8XU0 - chains A and B; structure by X-ray diffraction, 2.29 A resolution.

[Chain A]
Molecule: MarR
From: Clostridioides difficile
Sequence (161 residues; row label = number of the first residue in the row; numbers below 1 keep their minus sign (Met-19 is residue -19)):
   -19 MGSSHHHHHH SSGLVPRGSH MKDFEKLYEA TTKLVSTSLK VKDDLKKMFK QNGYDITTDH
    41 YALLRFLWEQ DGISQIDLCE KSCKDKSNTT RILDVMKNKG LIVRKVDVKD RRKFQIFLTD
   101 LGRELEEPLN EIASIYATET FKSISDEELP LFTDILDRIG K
Disordered / not traced: -19 to -5, 141
Residues lining bound ligands:
  - 2-hydroxybenzoic acid (SAL), molecule 1: Tyr8, Thr11, Thr12, Val15
  - 2-hydroxybenzoic acid (SAL), molecule 2: Leu25, Met28, Thr38, Tyr41, Ala113, Ala117

[Chain B]
Molecule: MarR
From: Clostridioides difficile
Sequence (144 residues; each row starts with the number of its first residue; numbers below 1 keep their minus sign (Gly-2 is residue -2)):
    -2 GSHMKDFEKL YEATTKLVST SLKVKDDLKK MFKQNGYDIT TDHYALLRFL WEQDGISQID
    58 LCEKSCKDKS NTTRILDVMK NKGLIVRKVD VKDRRKFQIF LTDLGRELEE PLNEIASIYA
   118 TETFKSISDE ELPLFTDILD RIGK
Disordered / not traced: -2 to 0, 141
Residues lining bound ligands:
  - 2-hydroxybenzoic acid (SAL), molecule 1: Phe4, Tyr8, Thr11, Thr12
  - 2-hydroxybenzoic acid (SAL), molecule 2: Lys22, Leu25, Thr38, Asp39, Ala42, Cys63

[How chain A and chain B interact]
Pairs across the interface (85; chain A residue first):
  Pro-4(A) with Ile115(B); Glu119(B)
  Met1(A) with Thr118(B)
  Lys2(A) with Phe121(B), hydrogen bond (side chain-backbone); Ile124(B), hydrogen bond (side chain-backbone); Asp126(B)
  Phe4(A) with Tyr41(B); Arg45(B); Ala113(B); Ser114(B); Ala117(B), hydrophobic
  Glu5(A) with Arg45(B), salt bridge
  Leu7(A) with Ala117(B), hydrophobic; Phe121(B), hydrophobic; Leu129(B), hydrophobic
  Tyr8(A) with Tyr41(B), hydrophobic; Ala42(B); Arg45(B)
  Thr11(A) with Val21(B); Phe121(B)
  Lys13(A) with Thr133(B); Leu136(B); Asp137(B), salt bridge
  Leu14(A) with Leu14(B), hydrophobic; Leu136(B)
  Val15(A) with Ser18(B); Lys22(B)
  Ser16(A) with Cys63(B)
  Thr17(A) with Leu136(B)
  Ser18(A) with Leu14(B); Val15(B); Ser18(B), hydrogen bond
  Leu19(A) with Cys63(B)
  Lys20(A) with Ile139(B); Gly140(B)
  Val21(A) with Ile139(B), hydrophobic
  Lys22(A) with Val15(B)
  Tyr41(A) with Phe4(B); Tyr8(B), hydrophobic
  Ala42(A) with Tyr8(B)
  Arg45(A) with Phe4(B); Glu5(B), salt bridge; Tyr8(B)
  Ala113(A) with Phe4(B)
  Ser114(A) with Phe4(B)
  Ala117(A) with Phe4(B), hydrophobic; Leu7(B)
  Thr118(A) with Leu7(B)
  Thr120(A) with Ile139(B); Gly140(B), hydrogen bond (backbone-backbone)
  Phe121(A) with Lys2(B), hydrogen bond (backbone-side chain); Leu7(B); Ala10(B), hydrophobic; Thr11(B); Ile139(B), hydrophobic
  Ser123(A) with Arg138(B), hydrogen bond (backbone-side chain)
  Ile124(A) with Lys2(B), hydrogen bond (backbone-side chain); Ile135(B); Arg138(B)
  Asp126(A) with Met1(B); Lys2(B)
  Glu128(A) with Ile135(B); Arg138(B), salt bridge
  Leu131(A) with Leu131(B), hydrophobic
  Phe132(A) with Phe132(B), hydrophobic; Ile135(B), hydrophobic; Leu136(B), hydrophobic; Ile139(B), hydrophobic
  Thr133(A) with Ala10(B)
  Ile135(A) with Ile124(B), hydrophobic; Phe132(B), hydrophobic
  Leu136(A) with Lys13(B); Leu14(B); Thr17(B); Phe132(B), hydrophobic
  Asp137(A) with Lys13(B), salt bridge
  Arg138(A) with Ser123(B), hydrogen bond (side chain-backbone); Ile124(B); Glu128(B), salt bridge
  Ile139(A) with Thr17(B); Val21(B), hydrophobic; Thr120(B); Phe121(B), hydrophobic; Phe132(B), hydrophobic
  Gly140(A) with Thr120(B), hydrogen bond (backbone-backbone)
Other interface residues (no listed pair), chain A (48 interface residues in all): Lys6, Ala10, Asp24, Leu25, Asn110, Lys122, Ser125, Leu129
Other interface residues (no listed pair), chain B (47 interface residues in all): Lys6, Lys20, Lys64, Asn110, Lys122, Ser125

[In short]
48 residues of chain A face 47 of chain B across their interface; the contacts include 9 hydrogen bonds and 6
salt bridges. Among the polar pairs are Glu5(A)-Arg45(B), Lys13(A)-Asp137(B) and Arg45(A)-Glu5(B).
2-hydroxybenzoic acid is bound between chain A and chain B.
Chain A is MarR and chain B is MarR, both from Clostridioides difficile; the structure, Clostridioides
difficile MarR (WP_003434724) with salicylate, was determined by X-ray diffraction (same publication as 8XT8
and 8XTA).
